Entry 6OGE (electron microscopy, 4.36 A resolution (low resolution: residue-level contacts below are approximate; hydrogen-bond / salt-bridge calls are withheld)); this record covers chains A and E of the 5 polymer chains in the assembly.

Chain A:
Protein: Receptor tyrosine-protein kinase erbB-2
Organism: Homo sapiens
Notes: EC 2.7.10.1
UniProtKB: P04626 (ERBB2_HUMAN); residues 23-644 here = UniProt positions 23-644
Sequence (622 residues; numbered 23 to 644; the number before each row is that of its first residue):
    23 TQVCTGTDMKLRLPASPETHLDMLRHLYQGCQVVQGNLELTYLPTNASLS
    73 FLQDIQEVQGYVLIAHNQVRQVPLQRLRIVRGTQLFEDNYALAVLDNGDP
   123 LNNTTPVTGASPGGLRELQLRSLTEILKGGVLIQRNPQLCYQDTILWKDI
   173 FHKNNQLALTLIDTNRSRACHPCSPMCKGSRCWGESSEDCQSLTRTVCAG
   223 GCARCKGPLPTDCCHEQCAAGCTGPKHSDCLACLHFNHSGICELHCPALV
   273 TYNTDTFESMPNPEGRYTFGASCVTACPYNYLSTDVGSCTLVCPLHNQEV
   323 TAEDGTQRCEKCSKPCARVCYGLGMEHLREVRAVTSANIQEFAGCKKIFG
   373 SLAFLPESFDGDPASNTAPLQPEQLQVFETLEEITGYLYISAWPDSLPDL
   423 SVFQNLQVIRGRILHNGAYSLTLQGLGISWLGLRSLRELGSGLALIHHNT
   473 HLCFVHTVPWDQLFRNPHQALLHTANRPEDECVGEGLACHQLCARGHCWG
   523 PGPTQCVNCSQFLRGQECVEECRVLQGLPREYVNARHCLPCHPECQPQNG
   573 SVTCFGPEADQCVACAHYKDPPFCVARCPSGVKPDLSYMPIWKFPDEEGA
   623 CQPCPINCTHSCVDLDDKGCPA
Not modelled in the structure: 127-129
Disulfide bonds: C26-C53, C162-C192, C195-C204, C199-C212, C220-C227, C224-C235, C236-C244, C240-C252, C255-C264, C268-C295, C299-C311, C315-C331, C334-C338, C342-C367, C475-C504, C511-C520, C515-C528, C531-C540, C544-C560, C563-C576, C567-C584, C587-C596, C600-C623, C626-C634, C630-C642
Covalently attached groups: N-acetylglucosamine (NAG) linked to N68, N187, N259, N530, N571, N629
Swiss-Prot annotation at these positions:
  - modified residue: T182 (Phosphothreonine)
  - glycosylation (N-linked (GlcNAc...) asparagine): N68, N124, N187, N259, N530, N571, N629
  - mutagenesis: L317 to H318 (Reduces dimerization with ERBB3), M611 (M611A: Prevents synthesis of isoform 2)
Reported in the primary citation:
  - post-translational modification sites: N68, N187, N259, N571
  - conformationally variable residues (order/disorder transition): T127 to V129

Chain E:
Protein: Trastuzumab FAB HEAVY CHAIN
Organism: Homo sapiens
UniProtKB: Q6GMX6 (Q6GMX6_HUMAN); residues 109-220 here correspond to UniProt positions 124-235 (UniProt number = residue number + 15)
Sequence (220 residues; numbered 1 to 220; the number before each row is that of its first residue):
     1 EVQLVESGGGLVQPGGSLRLSCAASGFNIKDTYIHWVRQAPGKGLEWVAR
    51 IYPTNGYTRYADSVKGRFTISADTSKNTAYLQMNSLRAEDTAVYYCSRWG
   101 GDGFYAMDYWGQGTLVTVSSASTKGPSVFPLAPSSKSTSGGTAALGCLVK
   151 DYFPEPVTVSWNSGALTSGVHTFPAVLQSSGLYSLSSVVTVPSSSLGTQT
   201 YICNVNHKPSNTKVDKKVEP
Disulfide bonds: C22-C96, C147-C203

Interface between chain A and chain E:
Contacting residue pairs (18; chain A residue first):
  P579(A) - Y57(E)
  E580(A) - R50(E)
  E580(A) - Y57(E)
  E580(A) - R59(E)
  D582(A) - R50(E)
  D582(A) - R59(E)
  Q583(A) - R59(E)
  D592(A) - D102(E)
  D592(A) - Y105(E)
  P593(A) - Y105(E)
  P594(A) - Y105(E)
  F595(A) - Y33(E)
  F595(A) - Y105(E)
  D607(A) - G26(E)
  D607(A) - F27(E)
  L608(A) - R98(E)
  L608(A) - Y109(E)
  K615(A) - G103(E)
Also at the interface, not in a pair above, chain E (14 interface residues in all): V2, N28, T58

Summary:
11 residues of chain A face 14 of chain E across their interface. N-acetylglucosamine is covalently linked to
N68(A), N187(A), N259(A), N530(A), N571(A) and N629(A). From UniProt: 3 mutagenesis sites on chain A. The
paper reports modification sites N68(A), N187(A) and N259(A) among others; conformational variability at
T127(A).
Here chain A is Receptor tyrosine-protein kinase erbB-2 and chain E is Trastuzumab FAB HEAVY CHAIN, both from
Homo sapiens. Entry 6OGE (Cryo-EM structure of Her2 extracellular domain-Trastuzumab Fab-Pertuzumab Fab
complex) was determined by electron microscopy.
